Entry 8XVI (electron microscopy, 3.32 A resolution); this record covers chains A and R of the 6 polymer chains in the assembly.

[Chain A]
Protein: Isoform Gnas-2 of Guanine nucleotide-binding protein G(s) subunit alpha isoforms short
Source organism: Homo sapiens
Amino-acid sequence (261 residues; numbered -7 to 384; 131 numbers in that range are skipped by the numbering (no residue carries them; nothing is unmodelled there); the number before each row is that of its first residue; numbers below 1 keep their minus sign (His-7 is residue -7)):
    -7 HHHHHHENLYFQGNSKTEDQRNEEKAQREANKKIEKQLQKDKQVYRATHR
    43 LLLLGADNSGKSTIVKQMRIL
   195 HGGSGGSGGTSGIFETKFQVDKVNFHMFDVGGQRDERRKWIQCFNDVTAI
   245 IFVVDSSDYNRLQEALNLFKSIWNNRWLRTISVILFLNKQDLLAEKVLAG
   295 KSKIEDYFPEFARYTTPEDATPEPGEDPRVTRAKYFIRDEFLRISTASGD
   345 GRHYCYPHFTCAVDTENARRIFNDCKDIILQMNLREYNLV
Disordered / not traced: -7 to 8, 195-205

[Chain R]
Protein: Endoglucanase H, Endothelin-1 receptor
Source organism: Acetivibrio thermocellus ATCC 27405
Notes: EC 3.2.1.4
Reference sequence: chimeric construct of P16218, P25101: residues -229 to 49 from P16218 (GUNH_ACET2) positions 26-304 (UniProt number = residue number + 255); residues 50-405 from P25101 positions 50-405 (same numbers)
Amino-acid sequence (683 residues; row label = number of the first residue in the row; numbers below 1 keep their minus sign (Met-259 is residue -259)):
  -259 MKTIIALSYIFCLVFADYKDDDDAGRAMASNYNSGLKIGAWVGTQPSESA
  -209 IKSFQELQGRKLDIVHQFINWSTDFSWVRPYADAVYNNGSILMITWEPWE
  -159 YNTVDIKNGKADAYITRMAQDMKAYGKEIWLRPLHAANGDWYPWAIGYSS
  -109 RVNTNETYIAAFRHIVDIFRANGATNVKWVFNVNCDNVGNGTSYLGHYPG
   -59 DNYVDYTSIDGYNWGTTQSWGSQWQSFDQVFSRAYQALASINKPIIIAEF
    -9 ASAEIGGNKARWITEAYNSIRTSYNKVIAAVWFHENKETDWRINSSPEAL
    41 AAYREAIGATTHQPTNLVLPSNGSMHNYCPQQTKITSAFKYINTVISCTI
    91 FIVGMVGNATLLRIIYQNKCMRNGPNALIASLALGDLIYVVIDLPINVFK
   141 LLAGRWPFDHNDFGVFLCKLFPFLQKSSVGITVLNLCALSVDRYRAVASW
   191 SRVQGIGIPLVTAIEIVSIWILSFILAIPEAIGFVMVPFEYRGEQHKTCM
   241 LNATSKFMEFYQDVKDWWLFGFYFCMPLVCTAIFYTLMTCEMLNRRNGSL
   291 RIALSEHLKQRREVAKTVFCLVVIFALCWFPLHLSRILKKTVYNEMDKNR
   341 CELLSFLLLMDYIGINLATMNSCINPIALYFVSKKFKNCFQSCLCCCCYQ
   391 SKSLMTSVPMNGTSILEVLFQGPHHHHHHHHHH
Disordered / not traced: -259 to 66, 285-292, 383-423
Construct notes: initiating methionine (-259); expression tag (-258 to -230, 406-423); conflict Ala-124 (Glu131 in P16218)
Cystine bridges: Cys69-Cys341, Cys158-Cys239
Curated features (UniProtKB/Swiss-Prot):
  - active site: Glu-11 (Nucleophile)
  - glycosylation: Asn62 (N-linked (GlcNAc...) asparagine)
Reported in the primary citation:
  - mutagenesis - W146A: unchanged signaling with Endothelin-1
  - conformationally variable residues (helix shift, side-chain flip): Phe315, Trp319, Ile355, Asn361, Leu369
  - contacts within the chain: Arg183-Tyr275 (hydrogen bond), Trp319-Asn361 (hydrogen bond)
  - mutagenesis - E230A, Y231A, R232A: decreased signaling with Endothelin-1
  - mutagenesis - L259A, Y263A, L322A: decreased signaling in response to antagonist efficacy
  - mutagenesis - R232A, G233A: abolished binding to Fab301

[Interface between chain A and chain R]
Residue-residue contacts - 39 pairs, chain A then chain R:
  Arg38(A) - Arg192(R)
  His41(A) - Trp190(R)
  Arg346(A) - Lys375(R)
  Tyr348(A) - Glu296(R)
  Tyr348(A) - His297(R)
  Phe366(A) - Trp190(R)  hydrophobic
  Lys370(A) - Trp190(R)
  Lys370(A) - Glu281(R)  salt bridge
  Asp371(A) - His297(R)  salt bridge
  Ile373(A) - Trp190(R)  hydrophobic
  Ile373(A) - Ser191(R)
  Leu374(A) - Val187(R)
  Leu374(A) - Glu281(R)
  Leu374(A) - Arg301(R)
  Gln375(A) - His297(R)
  Met376(A) - Arg192(R)
  Asn377(A) - Ala186(R)  hydrogen bond (side chain-backbone)
  Asn377(A) - Ser191(R)  hydrogen bond (side chain-backbone)
  Asn377(A) - Arg192(R)
  Asn377(A) - Val193(R)  hydrogen bond (side chain-backbone)
  Leu378(A) - Met282(R)  hydrophobic
  Arg379(A) - Lys375(R)
  Glu380(A) - Asn113(R)
  Glu380(A) - Val193(R)
  Glu380(A) - Gln194(R)
  Tyr381(A) - Pro115(R)  hydrophobic
  Tyr381(A) - Asp182(R)
  Tyr381(A) - Arg183(R)
  Tyr381(A) - Arg185(R)  hydrogen bond
  Tyr381(A) - Ala186(R)  hydrophobic
  Asn382(A) - Val372(R)
  Asn382(A) - Ser373(R)  hydrogen bond
  Asn382(A) - Phe376(R)
  Leu383(A) - Arg183(R)
  Leu383(A) - Met278(R)  hydrophobic
  Leu383(A) - Val304(R)
  Leu383(A) - Val308(R)  hydrophobic
  Val384(A) - Gln300(R)
  Val384(A) - Val372(R)
Also at the interface, not in a pair above, chain A (22 interface residues in all): Cys349, Tyr350, Cys369
Also at the interface, not in a pair above, chain R (28 interface residues in all): Met111, Ser189, Leu369
Interface features reported in the paper:
  - interface residues, chain R: Arg183(R), Leu369(R)

[Summary]
The interface between chain A and chain R involves 22 residues on one side and 28 on the other; the contacts
include 5 hydrogen bonds and 2 salt bridges. Polar contacts include Lys370(A)-Glu281(R), Asp371(A)-His297(R)
and Asn377(A)-Ala186(R). From the paper: E230A, Y231A and R232A of chain R reduce signaling with Endothelin-1;
interface residues Arg183(R) and Leu369(R); 8 substitutions were tested in all.
Here chain A is Isoform Gnas-2 of Guanine nucleotide-binding protein G(s) subunit alpha isoforms short (Homo
sapiens) and chain R is Endoglucanase H, Endothelin-1 receptor (Acetivibrio thermocellus ATCC 27405). Entry
8XVI (Cryo-EM structure of ETAR bound with Endothelin1) was determined by electron microscopy, deposited
together with 8XVE and 8XVH.
